PDB entry 8PI9 | X-ray diffraction, 2.80 A resolution | chains E and A of the 4 polymer chains in the assembly

Chain E:
Molecule: Chains: E
Notes: engineered mutation(s): NM_175914.5 c.-181G>A (g.42984264)
Sequence (21 nucleotides; row label = number of the first residue in the row):
   301 ACTGATTACTCTTTAACGTAT

Chain A:
Protein: Hepatocyte nuclear factor 1-alpha
Source organism: Homo sapiens
UniProt: P20823 (HNF1A_HUMAN); residue numbers follow UniProt; this construct covers 83-279
Amino-acid sequence (198 residues; each row starts with the number of its first residue):
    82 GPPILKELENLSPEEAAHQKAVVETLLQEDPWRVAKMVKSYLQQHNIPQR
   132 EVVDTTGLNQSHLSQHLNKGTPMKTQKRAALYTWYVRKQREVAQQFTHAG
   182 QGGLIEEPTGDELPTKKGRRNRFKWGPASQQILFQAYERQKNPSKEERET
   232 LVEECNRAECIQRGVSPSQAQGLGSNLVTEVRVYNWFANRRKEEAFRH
Not modelled in the structure: 82-92, 181-199, 277-279
Differences from the reference sequence: expression tag (82)
UniProt features mapped onto this chain:
  - DNA-binding region: Gly199 to His279 (Homeobox)
  - region (Interaction with DNA): Gln130 to Glu132, His143 to Asn149, Lys155 to Lys158, Arg203 to Trp206, Arg263 to Tyr265, Asn270 to Lys273
  - motif: Lys197 to Lys205 (Nuclear localization signal)
  - modified residue (Phosphoserine): Ser93, Ser247
  - cross-link: Lys117 (Glycyl lysine isopeptide (Lys-Gly) (interchain with G-Cter in ubiquitin))
  - natural variant: Leu107 (L107R: In MODY3), Lys117 (K117E: In MODY3; uncertain significance), Tyr122 (Y122C: In MODY3), Asn127 (N127Y: In a hepatocellular carcinoma sample), Ile128 (I128N: In MODY3; uncertain significance), Pro129 (P129T: In MODY3; uncertain significance), Arg131 (R131Q: In MODY3; R131W: In MODY3), Val133 (V133M: In MODY3), Ser142 (S142F: In MODY3), His143 (H143Y: In MODY3), Lys158 (K158N: In MODY3; uncertain significance), Arg159 (R159Q: In MODY3; R159W: In MODY3), 20 further natural variant entries in UniProt
  - mutagenesis: Lys117 (K117R: Strong loss of SPOP-mediated ubiquitination), Asn127 (N127W: Abolishes transcription activation), Glu132 (E132K: Abolishes transcription activation), Phe177 (F177S: No significant effect on transcription activation), Ile186 (I186Q: No effect on transcription activation), Thr190 (T190Q: No effect on transcription activation), Asn202 (N202D: Reduces transcription activation by 70%), Val246 (V246D: Reduces transcription activation by 75%), Asn257 (N257W: Reduces transcription activation by 70%)
From the paper describing this entry:
  - binding site for Chains: F: Asn266
  - binding site for Chains: E (chain E): Lys273

How chain E and chain A interact:
Contacting residue pairs (22; chain E residue first):
  DC302(E) - Asn223(A)  phosphate contact
  DC302(E) - Arg229(A)  salt bridge to the phosphate
  DC302(E) - Tyr265(A)  base contact
  DT303(E) - Asn223(A)  hydrogen bond to the phosphate
  DT303(E) - Tyr265(A)  base contact
  DT303(E) - Arg272(A)  salt bridge to the phosphate
  DT303(E) - Lys273(A)  base contact
  DG304(E) - Lys273(A)  hydrogen bond to the base
  DC309(E) - Arg203(A)  hydrogen bond to the base
  DT310(E) - Arg131(A)  salt bridge to the phosphate
  DT310(E) - Arg203(A)  sugar contact
  DC311(E) - Pro129(A)  phosphate contact
  DC311(E) - Gln130(A)  hydrogen bond to the phosphate
  DC311(E) - Arg131(A)  hydrogen bond to the phosphate
  DC311(E) - Ser145(A)  sugar contact
  DT312(E) - Lys120(A)  salt bridge to the phosphate
  DT312(E) - Gln130(A)  phosphate contact
  DT312(E) - Gln141(A)  base contact
  DT312(E) - Ser145(A)  hydrogen bond to the phosphate
  DT312(E) - Asn149(A)  phosphate contact
  DT313(E) - Ser142(A)  base contact
  DT314(E) - Gln146(A)  base contact
Other interface residues (no listed pair), chain E (10 interface residues in all): DA308
Other interface residues (no listed pair), chain A (17 interface residues in all): Ile128, Pro224

In short:
The interface between chain E and chain A involves 10 residues on one side and 17 on the other, with 6
hydrogen bonds and 4 salt bridges. Polar contacts include DG304(E)-Lys273(A), DC309(E)-Arg203(A) and
DT303(E)-Asn223(A). From the paper: a binding site for Chains: F at Asn266(A); a binding site for Chains: E
(chain E) at Lys273(A).
Here chain E is Chains: E and chain A is Hepatocyte nuclear factor 1-alpha (Homo sapiens). Entry 8PI9 (DNA
binding domain of HNF-1A bound to P2-HNF4A promoter DNA variant (P2 -181G>A)) was determined by X-ray
diffraction (same publication as 8PI7, 8PI8 and 8PIA).
